Entry 3OJY (X-ray diffraction, 2.51 A resolution); this record covers chains A and B of the 3 polymer chains in the assembly.

[Chain A]
Name: Complement component C8 alpha chain
Source organism: Homo sapiens
UniProt: P07357 (CO8A_HUMAN); residues 1-554 here correspond to UniProt positions 31-584 (UniProt number = residue number + 30)
Sequence (554 residues; each row starts with the number of its first residue):
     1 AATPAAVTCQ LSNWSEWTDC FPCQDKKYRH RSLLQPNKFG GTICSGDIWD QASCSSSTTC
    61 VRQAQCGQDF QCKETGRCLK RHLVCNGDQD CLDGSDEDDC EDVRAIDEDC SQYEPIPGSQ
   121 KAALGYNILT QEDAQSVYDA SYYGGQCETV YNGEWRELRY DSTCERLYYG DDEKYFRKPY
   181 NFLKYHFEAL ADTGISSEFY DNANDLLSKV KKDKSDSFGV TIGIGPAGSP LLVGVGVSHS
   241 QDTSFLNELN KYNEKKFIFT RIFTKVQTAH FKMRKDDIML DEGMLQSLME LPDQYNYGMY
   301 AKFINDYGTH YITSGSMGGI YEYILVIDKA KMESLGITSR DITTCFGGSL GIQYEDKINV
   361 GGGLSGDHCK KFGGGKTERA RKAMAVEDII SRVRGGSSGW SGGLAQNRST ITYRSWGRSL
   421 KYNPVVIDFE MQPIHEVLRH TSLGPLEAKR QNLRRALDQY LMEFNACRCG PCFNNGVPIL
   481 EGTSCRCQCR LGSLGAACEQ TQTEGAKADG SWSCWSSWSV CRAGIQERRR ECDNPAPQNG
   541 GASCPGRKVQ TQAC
Not modelled in the structure: 1, 61-62, 212-243, 355-367, 398-407, 500-505, 533-542, 553-554
Disulfides: Cys9-Cys44, Cys20-Cys54, Cys23-Cys60, Cys66-Cys78, Cys72-Cys91, Cys85-Cys100, Cys110-Cys147, Cys467-Cys514, Cys469-Cys485, Cys472-Cys487, Cys489-Cys498, Cys532-Cys544
Covalently attached groups: beta-D-mannopyranose (BMA) linked to Trp14, Trp512, Trp515, Trp518
Ion coordination: Ca2+: Leu83, Asn86, Asp88, Asp90, Asp96, Glu97
Curated features (UniProtKB/Swiss-Prot):
  - binding site (Ca(2+)): Leu83, Asn86, Asp88, Asp90, Asp96, Glu97
  - site: Asn13 (Not glycosylated)
  - glycosylation: Trp14 (C-linked (Man) tryptophan), Asn407 (N-linked (GlcNAc...) asparagine), Trp512 (C-linked (Man) tryptophan), Trp515 (C-linked (Man) tryptophan), Trp518 (C-linked (Man) tryptophan)
Reported in the primary citation:
  - contacts within the chain: Leu11-Arg31, Trp14-Arg31, Trp14-Arg29, Trp17-Arg29, Trp17-Lys27

[Chain B]
Name: Complement component C8 beta chain
Source organism: Homo sapiens
UniProt: P07358 (CO8B_HUMAN); residues 1-537 here correspond to UniProt positions 55-591 (UniProt number = residue number + 54)
Sequence (537 residues; each row starts with the number of its first residue):
     1 SVDVTLMPID CELSSWSSWT TCDPCQKKRY RYAYLLQPSQ FHGEPCNFSD KEVEDCVTNR
    61 PCRSQVRCEG FVCAQTGRCV NRRLLCNGDN DCGDQSDEAN CRRIYKKCQH EMDQYWGIGS
   121 LASGINLFTN SFEGPVLDHR YYAGGCSPHY ILNTRFRKPY NVESYTPQTQ GKYEFILKEY
   181 ESYSDFERNV TEKMASKSGF SFGFKIPGIF ELGISSQSDR GKHYIRRTKR FSHTKSVFLH
   241 ARSDLEVAHY KLKPRSLMLH YEFLQRVKRL PLEYSYGEYR DLFRDFGTHY ITEAVLGGIY
   301 EYTLVMNKEA MERGDYTLNN VHACAKNDFK IGGAIEEVYV SLGVSVGKCR GILNEIKDRN
   361 KRDTMVEDLV VLVRGGASEH ITTLAYQELP TADLMQEWGD AVQYNPAIIK VKVEPLYELV
   421 TATDFAYSST VRQNMKQALE EFQKEVSSCH CAPCQGNGVP VLKGSRCDCI CPVGSQGLAC
   481 EVSYRKNTPI DGKWNCWSNW SSCSGRRKTR QRQCNNPPPQ NGGSPCSGPA SETLDCS
Not modelled in the structure: 1-6, 193-197, 329-344, 522-526, 537
Modified residues: Thr364 (phosphothreonine; TPO)
Disulfides: Cys11-Cys46, Cys22-Cys56, Cys25-Cys62, Cys68-Cys79, Cys73-Cys92, Cys86-Cys101, Cys324-Cys349, Cys449-Cys496, Cys451-Cys467, Cys454-Cys469, Cys471-Cys480, Cys503-Cys536
Covalently attached groups: beta-D-mannopyranose (BMA) linked to Trp16, Trp19, Trp497, Trp500
Ion coordination: Ca2+: Leu84, Asn87, Asp89, Asp91, Asp97, Glu98
Curated features (UniProtKB/Swiss-Prot):
  - binding site (Ca(2+)): Leu84, Asn87, Asp89, Asp91, Asp97, Glu98
  - modified residue: Thr364 (Phosphothreonine)
  - glycosylation: Trp16 (C-linked (Man) tryptophan), Trp19 (C-linked (Man) tryptophan), Asn47 (N-linked (GlcNAc...) asparagine), Asn189 (N-linked (GlcNAc...) asparagine), Trp497 (C-linked (Man) tryptophan), Trp500 (C-linked (Man) tryptophan)
Reported in the primary citation:
  - contacts within the chain: Leu13-Ala33, Trp16-Arg31, Trp16-Ala33, Trp19-Arg31, Trp19-Arg29
  - binding site for beta-D-mannopyranose: Trp16
  - post-translational modification sites: Thr364 (citing earlier work)

[Chain A / chain B interface]
Contacting residue pairs (96):
  Lys80(A) with Ala74(B); Gln75(B)
  His82(A) with Ala74(B); Gln95(B); Ser96(B); Ala99(B)
  Arg104(A) with Cys101(B), hydrogen bond (side chain-backbone); Arg102(B); Ile104(B)
  Ile106(A) with Gly88(B); Glu98(B); Lys107(B)
  Glu108(A) with Asn90(B), hydrogen bond
  Gly145(A) with Asn90(B), hydrogen bond (backbone-side chain); Asp94(B); Gln95(B)
  Gln146(A) with Asp94(B); Tyr261(B); Glu262(B)
  Cys147(A) with Asp94(B), hydrogen bond (backbone-side chain); Arg140(B), hydrogen bond (backbone-side chain)
  Glu148(A) with Asp94(B); His260(B), salt bridge; Tyr261(B), hydrogen bond
  Thr149(A) with Gln114(B); Arg140(B), hydrogen bond
  Tyr151(A) with Trp116(B); Gly117(B); Tyr404(B), hydrogen bond (side chain-backbone)
  Gly153(A) with Tyr404(B); Asn405(B)
  Glu154(A) with Ala377(B); Ser378(B); Glu379(B)
  Arg156(A) with Tyr404(B), hydrogen bond
  Glu157(A) with Glu379(B)
  Lys174(A) with Asp113(B), salt bridge
  Tyr175(A) with Gln114(B), hydrogen bond
  Tyr180(A) with Gln75(B)
  Leu183(A) with Pro135(B); Asp285(B)
  Lys184(A) with Phe132(B), hydrogen bond (side chain-backbone); Glu133(B), salt bridge; Gly134(B)
  His186(A) with Phe132(B); Glu133(B), hydrogen bond (side chain-backbone)
  Glu188(A) with Asp219(B); Arg220(B), salt bridge
  Ala189(A) with Ala377(B), hydrophobic
  Leu190(A) with Ala377(B); Ser378(B); Ile381(B); Tyr386(B)
  Ala191(A) with Arg220(B); Tyr386(B), hydrophobic
  Asp192(A) with His223(B); Arg227(B), salt bridge; Tyr386(B)
  Thr193(A) with His223(B), hydrogen bond (backbone-side chain)
  Gly194(A) with His223(B)
  Glu198(A) with Gln476(B)
  Gln267(A) with Asp219(B); Arg220(B), hydrogen bond
  His270(A) with Asp219(B), salt bridge
  Lys272(A) with Arg284(B), hydrogen bond (side chain-backbone); Asp285(B), salt bridge
  Arg274(A) with Glu262(B), salt bridge; Gln265(B)
  Lys275(A) with Arg266(B); Asp281(B), salt bridge; Asp285(B), salt bridge
  Asp276(A) with Arg266(B), salt bridge; Arg269(B), salt bridge
  His310(A) with Asn47(B)
  Thr344(A) with Arg362(B)
  Gln353(A) with Lys361(B); Gln387(B), hydrogen bond
  Tyr354(A) with Lys361(B), hydrogen bond (backbone-side chain); Gln387(B), hydrogen bond (backbone-side chain)
  Arg414(A) with Thr383(B), hydrogen bond
  Arg418(A) with Glu379(B)
  Asp428(A) with Lys463(B), salt bridge
  Met431(A) with Asn47(B)
  Gln432(A) with Asn47(B); Ser49(B)
  Pro433(A) with Asn47(B); Phe48(B)
  Glu436(A) with Phe48(B); Ser49(B), hydrogen bond (side chain-backbone)
  Arg439(A) with Lys28(B); Val53(B), hydrogen bond (side chain-backbone); Asp55(B), salt bridge
  Ser543(A) with Met7(B)
  Pro545(A) with Met7(B), hydrophobic; Pro8(B)
  Arg547(A) with Glu12(B), salt bridge
Also at the interface, not in a pair above, chain A (57 interface residues in all): Gly144, Trp155, Lys209, Lys265, Val266, Asp277, Glu430
Also at the interface, not in a pair above, chain B (64 interface residues in all): Glu54, Ser123, Phe286, Thr382, Glu388, Gly464, Gly477

[Summary]
The interface between chain A and chain B involves 57 residues on one side and 64 on the other; the contacts
include 21 hydrogen bonds and 15 salt bridges. Polar contacts include Glu148(A)-His260(B), Lys174(A)-Asp113(B)
and Lys184(A)-Glu133(B). From the paper: a binding site for beta-D-mannopyranose at Trp16(B); a modification
site at Thr364(B).
Chain A is Complement component C8 alpha chain and chain B is Complement component C8 beta chain, both from
Homo sapiens; the structure, Crystal Structure of Human Complement Component C8, was determined by X-ray
diffraction (same publication as 2RD7).
